PDB entry 6RDC | electron microscopy, 3.20 A resolution | chains T and Y of the 31 polymer chains in the assembly

# Chain T
Molecule: ATP synthase subunit alpha
Source organism: Polytomella sp. Pringsheim 198.80
UniProt: A0ZW40 (A0ZW40_9CHLO); residues 1-562 here = UniProt positions 1-562
Amino-acid sequence (562 residues; each row starts with the number of its first residue):
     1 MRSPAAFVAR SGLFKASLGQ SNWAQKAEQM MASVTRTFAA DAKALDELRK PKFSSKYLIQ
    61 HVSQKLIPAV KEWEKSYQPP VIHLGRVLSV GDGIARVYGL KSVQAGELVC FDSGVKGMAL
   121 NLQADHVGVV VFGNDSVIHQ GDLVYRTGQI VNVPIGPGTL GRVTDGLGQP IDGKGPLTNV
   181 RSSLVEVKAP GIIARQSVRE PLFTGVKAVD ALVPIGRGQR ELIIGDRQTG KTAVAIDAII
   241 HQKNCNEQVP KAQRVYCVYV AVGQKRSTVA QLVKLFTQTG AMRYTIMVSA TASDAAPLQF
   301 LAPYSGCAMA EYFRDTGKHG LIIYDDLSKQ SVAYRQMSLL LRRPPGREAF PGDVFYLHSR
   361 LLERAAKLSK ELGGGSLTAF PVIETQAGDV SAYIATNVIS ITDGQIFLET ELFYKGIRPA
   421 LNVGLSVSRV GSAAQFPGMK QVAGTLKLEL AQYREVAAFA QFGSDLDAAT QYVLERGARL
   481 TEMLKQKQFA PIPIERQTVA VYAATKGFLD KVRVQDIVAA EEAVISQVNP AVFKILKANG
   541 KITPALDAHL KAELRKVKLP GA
Not modelled in the structure: 1-39
Sequence notes: conflict Arg266 (Lys in A0ZW40)
Ion coordination: Mg2+: Thr232 (together with ATP)
Residues lining bound ligands: ATP (adenosine-5'-triphosphate): Asp226, Arg227, Gln228, Thr229, Gly230, Lys231, Thr232, Ala233, Phe413, Arg418, Pro419, Gln486, Lys487, Gln488

# Chain Y
Molecule: ATP synthase subunit beta
Source organism: Polytomella sp. Pringsheim 198.80
Notes: EC 7.1.2.2
UniProt: A0ZW41 (A0ZW41_9CHLO); residues 1-574 here = UniProt positions 1-574
Amino-acid sequence (574 residues; each row starts with the number of its first residue):
     1 MALRYAAGLA KNVVQRQGAS LNIARAFAAE PAPAIDAGYV SQVIGPVVDV RFDGELPSIL
    61 SSLEVEGHSV RLVLEVAQHM GDNTVRCIAM DSTDGLVRGQ KVVDTGSPIK VPVGRGTLGR
   121 IMNVIGEPVD EQGPIDAADI WSIHREAPEF TEQSTEQEIL VTGIKVVDLL APYQRGGKIG
   181 LFGGAGVGKT VLIMELINNV AKAHGGFSVF AGVGERTREG NDLYREMIES GVIKLGAERG
   241 NSKCTLVYGQ MNEPPGARAR VALTGLTVAE YFRDIEGQDV LLFVDNIFRF TQANSEVSAL
   301 LGRIPSAVGY QPTLATDLGG LQERITTTTK GSITSVQAVY VPADDLTDPA PATTFAHLDA
   361 TTVLSRSIAE LGIYPAVDPL DSTSRMLNPN VIGAEHYNVA RGVQKVLQDY KNLQDIIAIL
   421 GMDELSEEDK LTVARARKIQ RFLSQPFQVA EVFTGTPGKY VDLADTISGF QGVLTGKYDD
   481 LPEMAFYMVG DIKEVKEKAD KMAKDIASRK EADNKKVSEE LKDIPSLDKL VSEIKEVVIE
   541 EDDGLEEDFK AEALSSETVV LNEEGKSVPL PKKN
Not modelled in the structure: 1-32, 557-574
Sequence notes: conflict Ala350 (Gly in A0ZW41), Leu387 (Arg in A0ZW41)
Ion coordination: Mg2+: Thr190 (together with ADP)
Residues lining bound ligands:
  - ADP (adenosine-5'-diphosphate): Ala185, Gly186, Val187, Gly188, Lys189, Thr190, Val191, Arg216, Tyr374, Pro375, Phe447, Ala450, Phe453, Thr454
  - ATP (adenosine-5'-triphosphate): Ser384, Arg385, Leu387, Asn388, Tyr397, Arg401

# How chain T and chain Y interact
Contacting residue pairs - 131 pairs, chain T then chain Y:
  Gly99(T) - Arg98(Y)
  Leu100(T) - Arg98(Y)  hydrogen bond (backbone-side chain)
  Lys101(T) - Arg98(Y)
  Ser102(T) - Val97(Y)
  Val103(T) - Leu96(Y)
  Val103(T) - Val97(Y)
  Gln104(T) - Gly95(Y)
  Gln104(T) - Leu96(Y)
  Gln104(T) - Val97(Y)
  Ala105(T) - Val43(Y)  hydrophobic
  Ala105(T) - Thr93(Y)
  Ala105(T) - Asp94(Y)
  Ala105(T) - Gly95(Y)  hydrogen bond (backbone-backbone)
  Ala105(T) - Leu96(Y)  hydrogen bond (backbone-backbone)
  Asn121(T) - Val43(Y)
  Asn121(T) - Ile44(Y)
  Leu122(T) - Gln42(Y)
  Leu122(T) - Val43(Y)  hydrogen bond (backbone-backbone)
  Leu122(T) - Ile44(Y)
  Leu122(T) - Leu96(Y)
  Leu122(T) - Arg98(Y)
  Gln123(T) - Gln42(Y)
  Gln123(T) - Ile44(Y)
  Gln123(T) - Arg98(Y)  hydrogen bond (backbone-side chain)
  Ala124(T) - Gln42(Y)  hydrogen bond (backbone-side chain)
  His126(T) - Arg98(Y)  hydrogen bond (backbone-side chain)
  Val127(T) - Arg98(Y)
  Ile150(T) - Gly95(Y)
  Pro157(T) - Leu545(Y)  hydrophobic
  Pro157(T) - Phe549(Y)
  Leu160(T) - Leu545(Y)  hydrophobic
  Asn179(T) - Glu546(Y)  hydrogen bond
  Asn179(T) - Phe549(Y)
  Asn179(T) - Lys550(Y)  hydrogen bond
  Val180(T) - Phe549(Y)
  Val180(T) - Ser556(Y)
  Arg181(T) - Phe549(Y)
  Lys188(T) - Asp91(Y)  salt bridge
  Lys188(T) - Asn252(Y)
  Lys188(T) - Glu253(Y)  salt bridge
  Ala189(T) - Asn252(Y)  hydrogen bond (backbone-side chain)
  Pro190(T) - Thr217(Y)
  Gly191(T) - Thr217(Y)
  Ile192(T) - Ile121(Y)  hydrophobic
  Ile192(T) - Thr217(Y)
  Ile192(T) - Gly220(Y)
  Ile192(T) - Asn221(Y)
  Ile192(T) - Tyr248(Y)  hydrophobic
  Ile193(T) - Val129(Y)
  Ile193(T) - Asp130(Y)
  Ile193(T) - Glu131(Y)
  Ile193(T) - Tyr224(Y)  hydrophobic
  Ile193(T) - Arg225(Y)
  Arg195(T) - Thr217(Y)
  Arg195(T) - Asn221(Y)
  Arg220(T) - Arg216(Y)
  Val249(T) - Ile539(Y)
  Pro250(T) - Val537(Y)
  Pro250(T) - Val538(Y)
  Pro250(T) - Glu540(Y)
  Lys251(T) - Glu540(Y)  hydrogen bond (backbone-side chain)
  Lys251(T) - Asp543(Y)
  Lys251(T) - Gly544(Y)
  Arg254(T) - Ile539(Y)
  Arg254(T) - Asp543(Y)  salt bridge
  Tyr256(T) - Asp543(Y)
  Tyr256(T) - Leu545(Y)  hydrophobic
  Arg283(T) - Asp542(Y)
  Arg283(T) - Asp543(Y)  salt bridge
  Tyr284(T) - Asp543(Y)
  Tyr312(T) - Phe549(Y)
  Lys318(T) - Leu545(Y)
  Lys318(T) - Asp548(Y)  salt bridge
  Pro344(T) - Ala299(Y)  hydrophobic
  Pro344(T) - Pro305(Y)  hydrophobic
  Pro345(T) - Val308(Y)
  Pro345(T) - Gly309(Y)
  Gly346(T) - Val308(Y)
  Arg347(T) - Pro342(Y)  hydrogen bond (side chain-backbone)
  Arg347(T) - Ala343(Y)
  Arg347(T) - Asp345(Y)  salt bridge
  Arg347(T) - Asp348(Y)  salt bridge
  Gly352(T) - Glu296(Y)
  Asp353(T) - Glu296(Y)
  Phe355(T) - Met251(Y)  hydrophobic
  Phe355(T) - Arg289(Y)
  Phe355(T) - Gln292(Y)
  Tyr356(T) - Asn252(Y)
  Tyr356(T) - Glu253(Y)
  Tyr356(T) - Pro254(Y)
  Tyr356(T) - Arg258(Y)
  Tyr356(T) - Glu296(Y)
  Ser359(T) - Met251(Y)  hydrogen bond (side chain-backbone)
  Glu363(T) - Arg216(Y)
  Glu363(T) - Thr217(Y)  hydrogen bond
  Glu363(T) - Met251(Y)
  Glu363(T) - Asn252(Y)
  Ser391(T) - Ala343(Y)
  Ser391(T) - Asp344(Y)
  Thr396(T) - Ala185(Y)
  Thr396(T) - Tyr340(Y)  hydrogen bond (backbone-side chain)
  Thr396(T) - Ala343(Y)
  Ile399(T) - Ala185(Y)
  Ile399(T) - Arg216(Y)
  Ser400(T) - Arg216(Y)
  Ser400(T) - Met251(Y)
  Ser400(T) - Arg289(Y)  hydrogen bond
  Ile401(T) - Arg216(Y)  hydrogen bond (backbone-side chain)
  Ile401(T) - Met251(Y)  hydrophobic
  Thr402(T) - Arg216(Y)  hydrogen bond (backbone-side chain)
  Asp403(T) - Arg216(Y)
  Asp403(T) - Arg218(Y)  salt bridge
  Leu425(T) - Glu370(Y)
  Arg429(T) - Arg218(Y)
  Arg429(T) - Phe453(Y)
  Glu455(T) - Met484(Y)
  Asn529(T) - Leu527(Y)
  Ala531(T) - Leu527(Y)  hydrophobic
  Ala531(T) - Val531(Y)  hydrophobic
  Val532(T) - Leu527(Y)  hydrophobic
  Lys534(T) - Ile534(Y)
  Ile535(T) - Leu527(Y)  hydrophobic
  Ile535(T) - Leu530(Y)  hydrophobic
  Ile535(T) - Val531(Y)  hydrophobic
  Ala538(T) - Ile534(Y)  hydrophobic
  Ala545(T) - Ile524(Y)  hydrophobic
  Ala545(T) - Pro525(Y)
  Ala548(T) - Val517(Y)  hydrophobic
  His549(T) - Leu527(Y)
  Lys551(T) - Val517(Y)
  Glu553(T) - Leu527(Y)
Other interface residues (no listed pair), chain T (82 interface residues in all): Gly106, Leu120, Ile155, Gly156, Glu186, Gln196, Ser197, Glu247, Gln248, Phe313, Arg343, Arg360, Ala392, Asn397, Pro544
Other interface residues (no listed pair), chain Y (73 interface residues in all): Ser41, Gly214, Gln250, Pro255, Leu300, Arg366, Val452, Ala553, Ser555

# Overview
82 residues of chain T face 73 of chain Y across their interface, with 18 hydrogen bonds and 8 salt bridges.
Among the polar pairs are Lys188(T)-Asp91(Y), Lys188(T)-Glu253(Y) and Arg254(T)-Asp543(Y). Chain T binds ATP.
Bound to chain Y: ATP and ADP.
Chain T is ATP synthase subunit alpha and chain Y is ATP synthase subunit beta, both from Polytomella sp.
Pringsheim 198.80; the structure, CryoEM structure of Polytomella F-ATP synthase, Primary rotary state 2,
composite map, was determined by electron microscopy, deposited together with 6RD4, 6RD5, 6RD6, 6RD7, 6RD8,
6RD9 and 46 further entries.
